PDB entry 7KHA | electron microscopy, 3.13 A resolution | chains I and J of the 12 polymer chains in the assembly

== Chain I ==
Name: CRISPR-associated protein, CT1133 family
Organism: Desulfovibrio vulgaris (strain Hildenborough / ATCC 29579 / DSM 644 / NCIMB 8303)
Reference sequence: Q72WF8 (Q72WF8_DESVH); the author numbering skips numbers that UniProt does not, so the offset changes along the chain: 78-124 = UniProt 80-126; 127-612 = UniProt 127-612
Chain sequence (533 residues; each row starts with the number of its first residue; note: 2 numbers in that range are skipped by the numbering (no residue carries them; nothing is unmodelled there)):
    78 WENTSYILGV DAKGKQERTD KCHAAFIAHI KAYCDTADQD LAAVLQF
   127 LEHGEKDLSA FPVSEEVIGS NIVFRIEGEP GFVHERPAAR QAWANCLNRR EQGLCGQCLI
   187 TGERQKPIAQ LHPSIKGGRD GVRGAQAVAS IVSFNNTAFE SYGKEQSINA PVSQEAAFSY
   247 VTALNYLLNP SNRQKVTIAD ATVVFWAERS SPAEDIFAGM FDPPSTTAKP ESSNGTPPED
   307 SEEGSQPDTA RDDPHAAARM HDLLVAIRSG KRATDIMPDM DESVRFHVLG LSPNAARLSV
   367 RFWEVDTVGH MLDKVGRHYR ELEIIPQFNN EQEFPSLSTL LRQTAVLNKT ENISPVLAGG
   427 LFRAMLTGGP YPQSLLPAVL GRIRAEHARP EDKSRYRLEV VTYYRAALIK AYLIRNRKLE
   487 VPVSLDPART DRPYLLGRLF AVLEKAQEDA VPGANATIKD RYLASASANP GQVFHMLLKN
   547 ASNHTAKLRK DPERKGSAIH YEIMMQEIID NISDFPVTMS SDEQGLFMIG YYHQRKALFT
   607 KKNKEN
Unresolved in the structure: 127-159, 176-239, 254-258, 287-328, 520-521, 562-563

== Chain J ==
Molecule: 45-nt RNA strand
Organism: Desulfovibrio vulgaris str. Hildenborough
Sequence (45 nucleotides; numbered 1 to 45; the number before each row is that of its first residue):
     1 UGGAUUGAAA CGCCAUGCUC AGGCUGGCGA GUGCGCCACU CAUCA

== Chain I / chain J interface ==
Pairs across the interface (8; chain I residue first):
  Cys-99(I) / A8(J)  hydrogen bond to the base
  Cys-99(I) / A9(J)  base contact
  Ala-101(I) / G7(J)  base contact
  Ala-102(I) / U5(J)  base contact
  Ala-102(I) / U6(J)  base contact
  Phe-103(I) / U5(J)  sugar contact
  Phe-103(I) / U6(J)  stacking on the base
  Tyr-110(I) / U5(J)  base contact

== In short ==
The chain I/chain J interface involves 5 residues from each chain; the contacts include 1 hydrogen bond and 1
aromatic stacking contact. Its one hydrogen-bonded contact is Cys-99(I)/A8(J).
Chain I is CRISPR-associated protein, CT1133 family (Desulfovibrio vulgaris (strain Hildenborough / ATCC 29579
/ DSM 644 / NCIMB 8303)) and chain J is a 45-nt RNA strand (Desulfovibrio vulgaris str. Hildenborough); the
structure, Cryo-EM Structure of the Desulfovibrio vulgaris Type I-C Apo Cascade, was determined by electron
microscopy.
